Entry 9CYO (X-ray diffraction, 1.94 A resolution); this record covers chain A.

[Chain A]
Molecule: Tyrosine-protein phosphatase non-receptor type 1
Organism: Homo sapiens
Notes: EC 3.1.3.48; fragment: catalytic domain
UniProtKB: P18031 (PTN1_HUMAN); residues 1-321 here = UniProt positions 1-321
Amino-acid sequence (321 residues; numbered 1 to 321; the number before each row is that of its first residue):
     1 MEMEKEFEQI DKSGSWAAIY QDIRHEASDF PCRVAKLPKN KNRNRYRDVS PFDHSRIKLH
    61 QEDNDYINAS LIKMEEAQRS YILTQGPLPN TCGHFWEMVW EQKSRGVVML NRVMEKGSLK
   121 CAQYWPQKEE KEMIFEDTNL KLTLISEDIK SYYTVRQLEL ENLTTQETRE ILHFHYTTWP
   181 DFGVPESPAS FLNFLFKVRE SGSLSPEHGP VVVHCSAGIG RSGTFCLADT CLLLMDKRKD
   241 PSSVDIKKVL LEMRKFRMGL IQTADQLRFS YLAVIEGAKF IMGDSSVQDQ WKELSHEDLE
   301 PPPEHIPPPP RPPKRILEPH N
Disordered / not traced: 1, 285-321
Modified residues: Cys92 (s,S-(2-hydroxyethyl)thiocysteine; CME)
From the paper describing this entry:
  - mutagenesis - I19V, Q78R, D245G: decreased catalytic activity
  - mutagenesis - I19V: unchanged signaling
  - mutagenesis - P302Q: unchanged catalytic activity
  - mutagenesis - Q78R, P302Q: increased signaling in response to leptin
  - mutagenesis - Q78R (Tm change -3.7 degC), D245G (-1. 3 degC), P302Q (Tm change -2.0 degC): decreased stability
  - mutagenesis - I19V (Tm change -0.4 degC): unchanged stability
  - catalytic residues: Cys215 (citing earlier work)
  - allosteric site: Ile19, Gln78

[Summary]
From the paper: the catalytic residue Cys215; I19V, Q78R and D245G reduce catalytic activity.
Chain A is Tyrosine-protein phosphatase non-receptor type 1 (Homo sapiens); the structure, Crystal structure
of wild-type human PTP1B (PTPN1) at room temperature (298 K), was determined by X-ray diffraction (same
publication as 9CYP, 9CYQ and 9CYR).
